Entry 3MG6 (X-ray diffraction, 2.60 A resolution); this record covers chains O and U of the 28 polymer chains in the assembly.

Chain O:
Molecule: Proteasome component Y7
Organism: Saccharomyces cerevisiae
Notes: EC 3.4.25.1
Reference sequence: P23639 (PSA2_YEAST); the construct lacks a stretch of the UniProt sequence and is renumbered around it, so the offset changes along the chain: 4-102 = UniProt 1-99; 103-147 = UniProt 101-145; 148-200 = UniProt 147-199; 202-209 = UniProt 200-207; 2 more segments
Sequence (250 residues; row label = number of the first residue in the row; note: 1 number in that range is skipped by the numbering (no residue carries it; nothing is unmodelled there); a row labelled like 217A-217B holds insertion residues (217A, then the next letters in order)):
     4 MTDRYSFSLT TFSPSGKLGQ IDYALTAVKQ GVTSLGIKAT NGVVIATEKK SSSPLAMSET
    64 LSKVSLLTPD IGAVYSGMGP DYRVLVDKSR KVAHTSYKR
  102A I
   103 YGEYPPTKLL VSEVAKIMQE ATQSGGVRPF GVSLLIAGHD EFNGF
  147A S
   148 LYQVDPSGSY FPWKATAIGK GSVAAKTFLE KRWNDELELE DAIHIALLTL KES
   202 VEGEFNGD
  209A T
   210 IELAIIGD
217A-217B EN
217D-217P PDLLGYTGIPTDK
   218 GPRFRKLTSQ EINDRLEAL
UniProt features mapped onto this chain:
  - cross-link: Lys110 (Glycyl lysine isopeptide (Lys-Gly) (interchain with G-Cter in ubiquitin))

Chain U:
Molecule: Proteasome component C7-alpha
Organism: Saccharomyces cerevisiae
Notes: EC 3.4.25.1
Reference sequence: P21243 (PSA6_YEAST); the construct lacks a stretch of the UniProt sequence and is renumbered around it, so the offset changes along the chain: -3 to 34 = UniProt 1-38; 35-143 = UniProt 40-148; 144-179 = UniProt 150-185; 180-184 = UniProt 191-195; 2 more segments
Sequence (252 residues; each row starts with the number of its first residue; note: 1 number in that range is skipped by the numbering (no residue carries it; nothing is unmodelled there); a row labelled like 179A-179E holds insertion residues (179A, then the next letters in order); numbers below 1 keep their minus sign (Met-3 is residue -3)):
    -3 MSGAAAASAA GYDRHITIFS PEGRLYQVEY AFKATNQT
   34A N
    35 INSLAVRGKD CTVVISQKKV PDKLLDPTTV SYIFCISRTI GMVVNGPIPD ARNAALRAKA
    95 EAAEFRYKYG YDMPCDVLAK RMANLSQIYT QRAYMRPLGV ILTFVSVDE
  143A E
   144 LGPSIYKTDP AGYYVGYKAT ATGPKQQEIT TNLENH
179A-179E FKKSK
   180 IDHIN
184G-184H EE
   185 SWEKVVEFAI THMIDALGTE FSKNDLEVGV ATKD
   220 KFFTLSAENI EERLVAIAEQ D
Disordered / not traced: -3 to 5

Interface between chain O and chain U:
Pairs across the interface (69):
  Thr5(O) with Tyr128(U)
  Asp6(O) with Arg126(U), salt bridge; Tyr128(U)
  Tyr8(O) with Ile12(U); Ala127(U), hydrophobic; Tyr128(U)
  Leu12(O) with Ile14(U), hydrophobic; Ala127(U), hydrophobic
  Gln23(O) with Ile14(U); Phe15(U), hydrogen bond (side chain-backbone)
  Tyr26(O) with Phe15(U), hydrophobic; Ser16(U); Pro17(U), hydrophobic; Gly19(U)
  Ala27(O) with Phe15(U), hydrophobic
  Thr29(O) with Pro17(U); Glu18(U)
  Ala30(O) with Gly19(U)
  Gln33(O) with Glu18(U)
  Ser56(O) with Thr173(U); Glu177(U), hydrogen bond
  Pro57(O) with Lys161(U); Glu177(U)
  Leu58(O) with Tyr160(U); Lys161(U), hydrogen bond (backbone-backbone); Ala162(U); Thr173(U); Leu176(U), hydrophobic; Glu177(U); Phe179A(U), hydrophobic
  Ala59(O) with Gly159(U); Tyr160(U), hydrophobic
  Met60(O) with Arg41(U); Val158(U); Gly159(U), hydrogen bond (backbone-backbone); Tyr160(U); Lys161(U)
  Thr63(O) with Tyr149(U); Val158(U); Gly159(U), hydrogen bond (side chain-backbone)
  Leu64(O) with Tyr156(U), hydrophobic
  Met81(O) with Phe15(U), hydrophobic; Leu21(U), hydrophobic
  Pro83(O) with Gln121(U); Ala154(U); Gly155(U); Tyr156(U)
  Asp84(O) with Gln121(U)
  Arg86(O) with Ala117(U), hydrogen bond (side chain-backbone); Asn118(U); Gly155(U), hydrogen bond (side chain-backbone); Tyr157(U)
  Val87(O) with Asn118(U); Gln121(U)
  Asp90(O) with Lys114(U), salt bridge; Asn118(U)
  Ala123(O) with Gln125(U)
  Gly128(O) with Arg126(U); Ala127(U), hydrogen bond (backbone-backbone)
  Val129(O) with Gln125(U); Arg126(U)
  Arg130(O) with Thr13(U); Phe15(U); Leu21(U); Thr124(U), hydrogen bond (side chain-backbone); Gln125(U), hydrogen bond (backbone-backbone)
  Pro131(O) with Phe15(U)
  Phe132(O) with Gln125(U)
  Gly133(O) with Phe15(U)
Also at the interface, not in a pair above, chain O (33 interface residues in all): Arg7, Ser55, Gly127
Also at the interface, not in a pair above, chain U (34 interface residues in all): Thr163

Summary:
Chain O and chain U form an interface of 33 and 34 residues respectively; the contacts include 10 hydrogen
bonds and 2 salt bridges. Polar contacts include Asp6(O)-Arg126(U), Asp90(O)-Lys114(U) and Gln23(O)-Phe15(U).
Here chain O is Proteasome component Y7 and chain U is Proteasome component C7-alpha, both from Saccharomyces
cerevisiae. Entry 3MG6 (Structure of yeast 20S open-gate proteasome with Compound 6) was determined by X-ray
diffraction, deposited together with 3MG0, 3MG7, 3MG8 and 3MG4.
